Entry 4QV6 (X-ray diffraction, 2.80 A resolution); this record covers chains A and B of the 28 polymer chains in the assembly.

Chain A:
Molecule: Proteasome subunit alpha type-2
Source organism: Saccharomyces cerevisiae
Notes: EC 3.4.25.1; engineered mutation(s): A49V
UniProt: P23639 (PSA2_YEAST); residues 1-250 here = UniProt positions 1-250
Amino-acid sequence (250 residues; each row starts with the number of its first residue):
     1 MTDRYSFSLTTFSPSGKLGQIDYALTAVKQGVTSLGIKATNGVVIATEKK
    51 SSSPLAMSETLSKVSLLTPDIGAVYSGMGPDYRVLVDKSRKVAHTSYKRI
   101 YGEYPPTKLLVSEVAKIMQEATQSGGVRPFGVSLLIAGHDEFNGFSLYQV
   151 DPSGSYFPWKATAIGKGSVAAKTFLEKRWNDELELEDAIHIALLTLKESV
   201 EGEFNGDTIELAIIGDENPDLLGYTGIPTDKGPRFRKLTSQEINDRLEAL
Swiss-Prot annotation at these positions:
  - cross-link: Lys-108 (Glycyl lysine isopeptide (Lys-Gly) (interchain with G-Cter in ubiquitin))

Chain B:
Molecule: Proteasome subunit alpha type-3
Source organism: Saccharomyces cerevisiae
Notes: EC 3.4.25.1
UniProt: P23638 (PSA3_YEAST); residues 0-257 here correspond to UniProt positions 1-258 (UniProt number = residue number + 1)
Amino-acid sequence (258 residues; each row starts with the number of its first residue; numbering starts at 0):
     0 MGSRRYDSRTTIFSPEGRLYQVEYALESISHAGTAIGIMASDGIVLAAER
    50 KVTSTLLEQDTSTEKLYKLNDKIAVAVAGLTADAEILINTARIHAQNYLK
   100 TYNEDIPVEILVRRLSDIKQGYTQHGGLRPFGVSFIYAGYDDRYGYQLYT
   150 SNPSGNYTGWKAISVGANTSAAQTLLQMDYKDDMKVDDAIELALKTLSKT
   200 TDSSALTYDRLEFATIRKGANDGEVYQKIFKPQEIKDILVKTGITKKDED
   250 EEADEDMK
Unresolved in the structure: 0, 245-257
Swiss-Prot annotation at these positions:
  - cross-link (Glycyl lysine isopeptide (Lys-Gly)): Lys-99 (interchain with G-Cter in ubiquitin), Lys-198 (interchain with G-Cter in ubiquitin), Lys-230 (interchain with G-Cter in ubiquitin)

Interface between chain A and chain B:
Pairs across the interface (66; chain A residue first):
  Arg-4(A) / Ser-2(B)  hydrogen bond (backbone-side chain)
  Tyr-5(A) / Ser-2(B)
  Tyr-5(A) / Tyr-5(B)
  Ser-6(A) / Gly-125(B)
  Ser-6(A) / Leu-127(B)
  Phe-7(A) / Ser-2(B)
  Phe-7(A) / Tyr-5(B)
  Phe-7(A) / Asp-6(B)
  Phe-7(A) / Gly-126(B)
  Ser-8(A) / Gly-126(B)  hydrogen bond (backbone-backbone)
  Ser-8(A) / Leu-127(B)
  Ser-8(A) / Arg-128(B)  hydrogen bond (side chain-backbone)
  Thr-10(A) / Arg-128(B)
  Thr-11(A) / Ser-7(B)
  Thr-11(A) / Thr-9(B)
  Thr-11(A) / Gln-20(B)
  Phe-12(A) / Gln-20(B)
  Phe-12(A) / Tyr-23(B)
  Phe-12(A) / Ser-27(B)
  Phe-12(A) / Leu-79(B)  hydrophobic
  Phe-12(A) / Arg-128(B)
  Phe-12(A) / Pro-129(B)
  Phe-12(A) / Gly-131(B)
  Ser-13(A) / Tyr-23(B)
  Pro-14(A) / Tyr-23(B)  hydrophobic
  Pro-14(A) / Glu-26(B)
  Ser-15(A) / Glu-26(B)
  Ser-15(A) / His-30(B)
  Gly-16(A) / Tyr-23(B)
  Gly-16(A) / Glu-26(B)
  Gly-16(A) / Ser-27(B)  hydrogen bond (backbone-side chain)
  Leu-18(A) / Leu-79(B)  hydrophobic
  Lys-38(A) / Glu-57(B)  salt bridge
  Ser-112(A) / Glu-84(B)
  Lys-116(A) / Ile-85(B)
  Gln-119(A) / Ala-81(B)
  Gln-119(A) / Asp-82(B)  hydrogen bond
  Gln-119(A) / Ile-85(B)
  Gln-119(A) / Arg-128(B)
  Thr-122(A) / Arg-128(B)  hydrogen bond (backbone-side chain)
  Gln-123(A) / Tyr-121(B)
  Gln-123(A) / Leu-127(B)
  Gln-123(A) / Arg-128(B)  hydrogen bond (side chain-backbone)
  Gln-123(A) / Pro-129(B)
  Gln-123(A) / Phe-130(B)
  Gly-125(A) / Leu-127(B)
  Ser-153(A) / Ala-81(B)
  Gly-154(A) / Ala-81(B)
  Ser-155(A) / Ala-81(B)
  Tyr-156(A) / Glu-84(B)  hydrogen bond
  Phe-157(A) / Leu-56(B)  hydrophobic
  Pro-158(A) / Leu-56(B)
  Pro-158(A) / Glu-57(B)  hydrogen bond (backbone-backbone)
  Pro-158(A) / Thr-60(B)
  Pro-158(A) / Ser-61(B)
  Trp-159(A) / Ser-53(B)
  Trp-159(A) / Leu-55(B)
  Trp-159(A) / Leu-56(B)
  Lys-160(A) / Thr-54(B)
  Lys-160(A) / Leu-55(B)  hydrogen bond (backbone-backbone)
  Lys-160(A) / Leu-56(B)
  Lys-160(A) / Glu-57(B)
  Ala-161(A) / Leu-55(B)
  Leu-175(A) / Leu-55(B)  hydrophobic
  Glu-176(A) / Thr-54(B)
  Glu-176(A) / Leu-55(B)
Other interface residues (no listed pair), chain A (35 interface residues in all): Ser-124, Tyr-148, Lys-172, Trp-179
Other interface residues (no listed pair), chain B (32 interface residues in all): Ala-24, Thr-80

Summary:
35 residues of chain A face 32 of chain B across their interface, with 10 hydrogen bonds and 1 salt bridge.
Polar pairs include Lys-38(A)/Glu-57(B), Arg-4(A)/Ser-2(B) and Ser-8(A)/Arg-128(B).
Here chain A is Proteasome subunit alpha type-2 and chain B is Proteasome subunit alpha type-3, both from
Saccharomyces cerevisiae. Entry 4QV6 (yCP beta5-A49V mutant) was determined by X-ray diffraction (same
publication as 4QUX, 4QUY, 4QV0, 4QV1, 4QV3, 4QV4 and 42 further entries).
